3T9H - chains B and D; structure by X-ray diffraction, 2.02 A resolution.

# Chain B (and D)
Molecule: Glutamate receptor 2
From: Rattus norvegicus
Notes: chain D of this document is another copy of the same molecule, construct and numbering; everything in this record applies to it too
Reference sequence: P19491 (GRIA2_RAT); the construct has insertions or renumbered stretches relative to UniProt, so the offset changes along the chain: 4-117 = UniProt 414-527; 120-261 = UniProt 653-794
Sequence (258 residues; each row starts with the number of its first residue):
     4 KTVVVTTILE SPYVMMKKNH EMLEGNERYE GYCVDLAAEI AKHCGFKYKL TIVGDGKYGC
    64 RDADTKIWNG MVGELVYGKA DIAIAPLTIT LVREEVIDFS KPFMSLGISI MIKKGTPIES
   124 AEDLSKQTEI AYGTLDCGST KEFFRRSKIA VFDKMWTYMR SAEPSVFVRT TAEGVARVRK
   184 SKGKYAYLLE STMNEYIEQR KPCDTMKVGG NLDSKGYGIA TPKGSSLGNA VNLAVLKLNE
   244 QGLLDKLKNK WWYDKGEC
Disulfides: Cys63-Cys140, Cys206-Cys261
Sequence notes: engineered mutation Cys63 (Ala473 in P19491), Cys140 (Ser673 in P19491); linker (118-119)
Ion coordination: Zn2+ site 1 near His23 (its only coordinating residue here); Zn2+ site 2: Lys45, His46 (shared with 1 residue of chain F)
Residues lining bound ligands: 3-(carboxymethyl)-4-isopropenylproline (KAI): Glu13, Tyr61, Pro89, Leu90, Thr91, Arg96, Leu138, Cys140, Gly141, Ser142, Thr143, Thr174, Leu192, Glu193, Met196, Tyr220
UniProt features mapped onto this chain:
  - binding site (L-glutamate): Pro89, Thr91, Arg96, Ser142, Thr143, Glu193
  - site: Arg64 (Interaction with the cone snail toxin Con-ikot-ikot), Ile121 (Crucial to convey clamshell closure to channel opening), Arg148 (Interaction with the cone snail toxin Con-ikot-ikot), Lys240 (Interaction with the cone snail toxin Con-ikot-ikot)
  - modified residue (Phosphoserine): Ser150, Ser184

# Interface between chain B and chain D
Residue-residue contacts (26):
  Thr93(B) with Glu243(D)
  Leu94(B) with Leu236(D), hydrophobic; Lys240(D); Glu243(D), hydrogen bond (backbone-side chain)
  Glu97(B) with Lys104(D), salt bridge; Asn235(D), hydrogen bond; Leu236(D); Leu239(D)
  Phe102(B) with Lys104(D), hydrogen bond (backbone-side chain)
  Ser103(B) with Lys104(D)
  Lys104(B) with Glu97(D), salt bridge; Phe102(D), hydrogen bond (side chain-backbone); Ser103(D)
  Pro105(B) with Pro105(D)
  Ile152(B) with Gln244(D)
  Ser217(B) with Asn242(D), hydrogen bond (backbone-side chain)
  Asn235(B) with Glu97(D), hydrogen bond
  Leu236(B) with Leu94(D); Glu97(D)
  Leu239(B) with Ile92(D), hydrophobic; Glu97(D)
  Lys240(B) with Leu94(D)
  Asn242(B) with Ser217(D), hydrogen bond (side chain-backbone)
  Glu243(B) with Thr93(D); Leu94(D), hydrogen bond (side chain-backbone)
  Gln244(B) with Arg149(D)
Interface residues without a listed pair, chain B (24 interface residues in all): Ile92, Ser108, Phe146, Lys151, Leu215, Asp216, Lys218, Asp248
Interface residues without a listed pair, chain D (23 interface residues in all): Glu98, Ser108, Phe146, Ile152, Asp216, Asp248

# In short
Chain B and chain D form an interface of 24 and 23 residues respectively, with 8 hydrogen bonds and 2 salt
bridges. Polar contacts include Glu97(B)-Lys104(D), Leu94(B)-Glu243(D) and Glu97(B)-Asn235(D). Ligands of
chain B: 3-(carboxymethyl)-4-isopropenylproline. From UniProt: 6 L-glutamate-binding residues on chain B.
Both chains are Glutamate receptor 2 (Rattus norvegicus). Entry 3T9H (Kainate bound to a double cysteine
mutant (A452C/S652C) of the ligand binding domain of GluA2) was determined by X-ray diffraction (same
publication as 3T93, 3T96, 3T9U, 3T9V and 3T9X).
